Entry 9GTP (electron microscopy, 3.50 A resolution); this record covers chains b and O of the 60 polymer chains in the assembly.

Chain b:
Protein: Phage tail protein
Source organism: Streptomyces coelicolor A3(2)
UniProtKB: Q9L0P3 (Q9L0P3_STRCO); numbering as in UniProt (aligned over 1-140)
Sequence (140 residues; row label = number of the first residue in the row):
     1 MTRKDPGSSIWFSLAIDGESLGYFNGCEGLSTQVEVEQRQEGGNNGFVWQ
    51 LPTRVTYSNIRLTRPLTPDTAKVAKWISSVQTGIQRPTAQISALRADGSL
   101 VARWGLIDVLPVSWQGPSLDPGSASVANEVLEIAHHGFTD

Chain O:
Protein: LysM domain-containing protein
Source organism: Streptomyces coelicolor A3(2)
UniProtKB: Q9L0P4 (Q9L0P4_STRCO); residue numbers follow UniProt; this construct covers 1-240
Sequence (240 residues; each row starts with the number of its first residue):
     1 MAKSSKGAGKSLVRANLAIHEPPTGKSTSPGGLIKRFPFEFNPAQLSISQ
    51 RSQWKATPTAAVRKAAKPQFMGAEPREMTLEIFLDSSMKPGGNTVMKKVE
   101 SLLICCEVTAKSLAAKQPSPPWVIFEWGSFSTARFNAYVASIETQYTLFG
   151 TAGVPIRATCQMGLVEIPGPTPNQNPTSGALTAQRVHRVVAGDSLQSLAW
   201 SEYGSANAWRVIAEANGIDDPSHLPTGTELILPATEEVPH
Not modelled in the structure: 1-4, 174-184

How chain b and chain O interact:
Contacting residue pairs (21; chain b residue first):
  Glu37(b) with Arg157(O)
  Arg39(b) with Glu81(O), salt bridge; Phe83(O)
  Gln40(b) with Ala44(O)
  Glu41(b) with Arg14(O), salt bridge; Phe41(O); Asn42(O)
  Gly42(b) with Asn42(O), hydrogen bond (backbone-backbone); Pro43(O); Ala44(O)
  Gly43(b) with Asn42(O); Trp127(O)
  Asn44(b) with Leu12(O)
  Trp49(b) with Phe41(O), hydrophobic
  Leu51(b) with Asp85(O)
  Pro52(b) with Ser87(O), hydrogen bond (backbone-side chain); Met88(O); Leu148(O); Arg157(O), hydrogen bond (backbone-side chain)
  Thr53(b) with Leu148(O); Arg157(O), hydrogen bond

Summary:
Chain b and chain O form an interface of 11 and 14 residues respectively, with 4 hydrogen bonds and 2 salt
bridges. Among the polar pairs are Arg39(b)-Glu81(O), Glu41(b)-Arg14(O) and Pro52(b)-Ser87(O).
Chain b is Phage tail protein and chain O is LysM domain-containing protein, both from Streptomyces coelicolor
A3(2); the structure, Cryo-EM structure of a contractile injection system in Streptomyces coelicolor, the
baseplate complex in extended state ..., was determined by electron microscopy, deposited together with 9GTR
and 9GTS.
